Entry 5LYN (X-ray diffraction, 2.00 A resolution); this record covers chains A and B of the 4 polymer chains in the assembly.

Chain A (and B):
Protein: Small glutamine-rich tetratricopeptide repeat-containing protein 2
Source organism: Saccharomyces cerevisiae
Notes: chain B of this document is another copy of the same molecule, construct and numbering; everything in this record applies to it too
UniProt: Q12118 (SGT2_YEAST); numbering as in UniProt (aligned over 96-225)
Chain sequence (133 residues; each row starts with the number of its first residue):
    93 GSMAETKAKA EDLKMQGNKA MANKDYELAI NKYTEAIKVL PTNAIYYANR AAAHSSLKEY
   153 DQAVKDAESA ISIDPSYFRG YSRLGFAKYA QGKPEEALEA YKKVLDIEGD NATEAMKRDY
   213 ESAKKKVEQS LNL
Differences from the reference sequence: expression tag (93-95)
Ion coordination: Zn2+ site 1: Gly93, Asp117 (shared with Glu119(B) of chain B); Zn2+ site 2: Glu97 (shared with Asp117(B) of chain B); Zn2+ site 3: Lys124, Glu127 (shared with Glu151(B) of chain B); Zn2+ site 4: Glu151 (shared with Lys124(B), Glu127(B) of chain B); Zn2+ site 5: Asp166 (shared with Asp202(B) of chain B); Zn2+ site 6: Glu200 (shared with Glu200(B) of chain B)
From the paper describing this entry:
  - contacts within the chain: Tyr169-Arg171
  - conformationally variable residues (side-chain flip): Arg171

How chain A and chain B interact:
Pairs across the interface - 16 pairs, chain A then chain B:
  Asp166(A) with Asp202(B)
  Ser168(A) with Asn203(B), hydrogen bond (backbone-side chain)
  Tyr169(A) with Asp202(B); Asn203(B)
  Phe170(A) with Asn203(B), hydrogen bond (backbone-side chain)
  Arg171(A) with Asp202(B), hydrogen bond (side chain-backbone); Asn203(B), hydrogen bond (side chain-backbone); Ala204(B)
  Glu200(A) with Phe170(B); Glu200(B)
  Asp202(A) with Ile137(B); Asp166(B); Tyr169(B)
  Asn203(A) with Ser168(B), hydrogen bond (side chain-backbone); Tyr169(B); Phe170(B), hydrogen bond (side chain-backbone)
Other interface residues (no listed pair), chain A (9 interface residues in all): Ile137
Other interface residues (no listed pair), chain B (10 interface residues in all): Arg171

Summary:
9 residues of chain A face 10 of chain B across their interface, with 6 hydrogen bonds. Among the polar pairs
are Ser168(A)-Asn203(B), Phe170(A)-Asn203(B) and Arg171(A)-Asp202(B). Gly93(A) and Asp117(A) coordinate Zn2+
site 1. Lys124(A) and Glu127(A) form the Zn2+ site 3. The paper reports conformational variability at
Arg171(A); contacts within the chain involving Arg171(A) and Tyr169(A).
Chain A and chain B are both Small glutamine-rich tetratricopeptide repeat-containing protein 2 (Saccharomyces
cerevisiae); the structure, Structure of the Tpr Domain of Sgt2 in complex with yeast Ssa1 peptide fragment,
was determined by X-ray diffraction, deposited together with 5LYP.
